PDB entry 6RAO | electron microscopy, 3.10 A resolution | chains E and G of the 10 polymer chains in the assembly

[Chain E]
Name: Afp4
Source organism: Serratia entomophila
UniProtKB: Q6HAD5 (Q6HAD5_9GAMM); residues 1-417 here = UniProt positions 1-417
Sequence (417 residues; row label = number of the first residue in the row):
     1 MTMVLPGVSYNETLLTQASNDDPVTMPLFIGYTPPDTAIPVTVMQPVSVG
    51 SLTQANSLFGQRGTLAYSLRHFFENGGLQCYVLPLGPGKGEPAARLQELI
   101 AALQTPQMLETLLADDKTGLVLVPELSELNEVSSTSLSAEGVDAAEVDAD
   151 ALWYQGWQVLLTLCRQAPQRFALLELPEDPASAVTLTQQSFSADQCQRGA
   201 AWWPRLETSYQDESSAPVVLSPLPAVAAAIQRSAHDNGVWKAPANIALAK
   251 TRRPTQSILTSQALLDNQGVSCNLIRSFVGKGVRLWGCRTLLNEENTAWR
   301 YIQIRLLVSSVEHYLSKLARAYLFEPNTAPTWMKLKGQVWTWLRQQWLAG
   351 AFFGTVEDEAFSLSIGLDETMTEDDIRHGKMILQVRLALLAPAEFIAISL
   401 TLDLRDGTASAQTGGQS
Unresolved in the structure: 1, 36-39, 133-147, 407-417

[Chain G]
Name: Afp7
Source organism: Serratia entomophila
UniProtKB: Q6HAD2 (Q6HAD2_9GAMM); numbering as in UniProt (aligned over 1-229)
Sequence (229 residues; row label = number of the first residue in the row):
     1 MSLLERGLSKLTLNAWKDREGKIPAGSMSAMYNPETIQLDYQTRFDTEDT
    51 INTASQSNRYVISEPVGLNLTLLFDSQMPGNTTPIETQLAMLKSLCAVDA
   101 ATGSPYFLRITWGKMRWENKGWFAGRARDLSVTYTLFDRDATPLRATVQL
   151 SLVADESFVIQQSLKTQSAPDRALVSVPDLASLPLLALSAGGVLASSVDY
   201 LSLAWDNDLDNLDDFQTGDFLRATKGEEV
Unresolved in the structure: 1, 226-229

[Interface between chain E and chain G]
Pairs across the interface (11; chain E residue first):
  Trp347(E) with Arg6(G)
  Leu348(E) with Arg6(G)
  Gly350(E) with Gly7(G)
  Phe353(E) with Leu4(G)
  Gly354(E) with Leu4(G), hydrogen bond (backbone-backbone); Glu5(G); Arg6(G)
  Thr355(E) with Ser2(G); Leu4(G); Arg6(G)
  Asp406(E) with Ser176(G)
Also at the interface, not in a pair above, chain E (9 interface residues in all): Phe352, Leu390
Also at the interface, not in a pair above, chain G (9 interface residues in all): Leu3, Leu8, Phe220

[Overview]
Chain E and chain G each contribute 9 residues to their interface, with 1 hydrogen bond. Its one hydrogen
bond, Gly354(E)-Leu4(G), is backbone to backbone.
Here chain E is Afp4 and chain G is Afp7, both from Serratia entomophila. Entry 6RAO (Cryo-EM structure of the
anti-feeding prophage (AFP) baseplate, 6-fold symmetrised) was determined by electron microscopy (same
publication as 6RBK, 6RBN, 6RGL, 6RAP and 6RC8).
